Entry 4C4K (X-ray diffraction, 1.95 A resolution); this record covers chains O and T.

# Chain O
Molecule: Obscurin
From: Homo sapiens
Notes: EC 2.7.11.1; fragment: first ig domain, residues 9-103
Reference sequence: Q5VST9 (OBSCN_HUMAN); residue numbers follow UniProt; this construct covers 9-103
Sequence (98 residues; row label = number of the first residue in the row):
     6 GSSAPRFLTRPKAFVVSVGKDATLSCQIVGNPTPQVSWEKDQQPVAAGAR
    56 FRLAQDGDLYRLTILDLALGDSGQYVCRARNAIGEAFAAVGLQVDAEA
Unresolved in the structure: 6, 101-103
Construct notes: expression tag (6-8)
Reported in the primary citation:
  - conformationally variable residues (loop rearrangement): Gly24
  - mutagenesis - R15F: increased binding to Titin (chain T)

# Chain T
Molecule: Titin
From: Homo sapiens
Notes: EC 2.7.11.1; fragment: m10 domain, residues 34252-34350
Reference sequence: Q8WZ42 (TITIN_HUMAN); residues 1-99 here correspond to UniProt positions 34252-34350 (UniProt number = residue number + 34251)
Sequence (102 residues; row label = number of the first residue in the row; numbers below 1 keep their minus sign (Gly-2 is residue -2)):
    -2 GSSRGIPPKIEALPSDISIDEGKVLTVACAFTGEPTPEVTWSCGGRKIHS
    48 QEQGRFHIENTDDLTTLIIMDVQKQDGGLYTLSLGNEFGSDSATVNIHIR
    98 SI
Unresolved in the structure: -2 to 1, 99
Construct notes: expression tag (-2 to 0)
Reported in the primary citation:
  - mutagenesis - A25K: decreased binding to OL1
  - mutagenesis - D60R, L61R: decreased binding to Obscurin (chain O)

# Chain O / chain T interface
Contacting residue pairs (34; chain O residue first):
  Ala9(O) - Val21(T)  hydrophobic
  Pro10(O) - Thr23(T)
  Arg11(O) - Glu56(T)  salt bridge
  Arg15(O) - Glu8(T)  salt bridge
  Arg15(O) - Ala27(T)
  Arg15(O) - Leu61(T)
  Gln47(O) - Ser12(T)
  Gln47(O) - Asp13(T)
  Gln79(O) - Ala9(T)
  Gln79(O) - Leu10(T)  hydrogen bond (side chain-backbone)
  Gln79(O) - Pro11(T)
  Asn86(O) - Lys20(T)  hydrogen bond (backbone-side chain)
  Ala87(O) - Lys20(T)
  Ile88(O) - Lys20(T)
  Ile88(O) - Val21(T)  hydrogen bond (backbone-backbone)
  Gly89(O) - Lys20(T)
  Gly89(O) - Val21(T)
  Glu90(O) - Ile16(T)
  Glu90(O) - Lys20(T)  salt bridge
  Glu90(O) - Val21(T)  hydrogen bond (backbone-backbone)
  Glu90(O) - Leu22(T)
  Glu90(O) - Thr23(T)  hydrogen bond (backbone-backbone)
  Ala91(O) - Thr23(T)
  Phe92(O) - Ile14(T)  hydrophobic
  Phe92(O) - Ser15(T)
  Phe92(O) - Leu22(T)  hydrophobic
  Phe92(O) - Thr23(T)  hydrogen bond (backbone-backbone)
  Phe92(O) - Val24(T)
  Phe92(O) - Ala25(T)  hydrogen bond (backbone-backbone)
  Ala93(O) - Ala25(T)
  Ala94(O) - Ala9(T)
  Val95(O) - Glu8(T)
  Val95(O) - Ala9(T)
  Gly96(O) - Glu8(T)  hydrogen bond (backbone-side chain)
Interface residues without a listed pair, chain O (19 interface residues in all): Phe12, Val81
Interface residues without a listed pair, chain T (19 interface residues in all): Asp60
Interface features reported in the paper:
  - residue pairs: Ala94(O)-Pro11(T)
  - interface residues, chain O: Ile88(O), Glu90(O), Phe92(O)
  - interface residues, chain T: Val21(T), Thr23(T), Ala25(T)
  - hot spots on chain T (mutagenesis) - A25E: decreased binding to Obscurin (chain O)

# In short
Chain O and chain T each contribute 19 residues to their interface, with 8 hydrogen bonds and 3 salt bridges.
Polar pairs include Arg11(O)-Glu56(T), Arg15(O)-Glu8(T) and Glu90(O)-Lys20(T). The authors report a contact
between Ala94(O) and Pro11(T). The paper reports that D60R, L61R and A25E of chain T reduce binding to
Obscurin (chain O); interface residues Ile88(O), Glu90(O) and Val21(T) among others; 5 substitutions were
tested in all.
Chain O is Obscurin and chain T is Titin, both from Homo sapiens; the structure, Crystal structure of the
titin M10-Obscurin Ig domain 1 complex, was determined by X-ray diffraction together with 4UOW from the same
study.
